Entry 5GQX (X-ray diffraction, 2.30 A resolution); this record covers chain A.

[Chain A]
Protein: 1,4-alpha-glucan branching enzyme GlgB
Organism: Cyanothece sp. (strain ATCC 51142)
Notes: EC 2.4.1.18
UniProtKB: B1WPM8 (B1WPM8_CYAA5); numbering as in UniProt (aligned over 1-773)
Chain sequence (793 residues; each row starts with the number of its first residue; numbers below 1 keep their minus sign (Met-19 is residue -19)):
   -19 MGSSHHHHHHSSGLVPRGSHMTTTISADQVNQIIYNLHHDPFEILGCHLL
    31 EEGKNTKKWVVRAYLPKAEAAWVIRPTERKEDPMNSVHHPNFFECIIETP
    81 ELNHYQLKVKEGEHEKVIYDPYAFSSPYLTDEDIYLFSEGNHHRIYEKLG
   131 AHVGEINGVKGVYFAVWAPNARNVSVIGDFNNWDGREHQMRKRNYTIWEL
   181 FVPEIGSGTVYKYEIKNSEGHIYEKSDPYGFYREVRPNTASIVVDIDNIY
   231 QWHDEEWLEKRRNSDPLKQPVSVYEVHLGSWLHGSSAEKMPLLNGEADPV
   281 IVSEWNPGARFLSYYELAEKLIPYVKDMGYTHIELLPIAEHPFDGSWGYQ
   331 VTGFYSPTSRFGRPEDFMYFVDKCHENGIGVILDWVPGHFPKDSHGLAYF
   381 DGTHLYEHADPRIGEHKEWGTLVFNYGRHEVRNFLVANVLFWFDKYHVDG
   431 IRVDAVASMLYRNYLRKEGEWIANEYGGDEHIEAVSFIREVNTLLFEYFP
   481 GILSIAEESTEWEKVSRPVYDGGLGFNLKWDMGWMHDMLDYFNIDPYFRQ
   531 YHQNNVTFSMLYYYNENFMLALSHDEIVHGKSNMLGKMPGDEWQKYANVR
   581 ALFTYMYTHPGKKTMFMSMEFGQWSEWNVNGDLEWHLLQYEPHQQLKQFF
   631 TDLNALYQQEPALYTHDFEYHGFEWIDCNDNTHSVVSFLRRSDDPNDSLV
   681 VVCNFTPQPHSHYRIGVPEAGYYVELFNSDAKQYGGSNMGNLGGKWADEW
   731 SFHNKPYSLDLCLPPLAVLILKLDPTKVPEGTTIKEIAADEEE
Unresolved in the structure: -19 to 4, 760-773
Differences from the reference sequence: initiating methionine (-19); expression tag (-18 to 0); engineered mutation Asn610 (Trp in B1WPM8)
Bound ions: Mg2+ near Asp612 (its only coordinating residue here)
Reported in the primary citation:
  - catalytic residues: Asp434, Glu487, Asp555 (by similarity / conservation)
  - binding site for alpha-D-glucopyranose: Pro217, Leu247, Glu284, Phe323, Asp324, Trp327, Tyr329, Gln330, Asp373, Trp399, Ser496, Arg497, Pro498, Val499, Tyr500, Asp501, Gly505, Phe506, Thr537, Phe538, Met540, Leu541, Asn547, His554, Asp555, Trp655
  - conformationally variable residues (side-chain flip): Phe323
  - mutagenesis - W610N: increased binding to G7
  - mutagenesis - Y500A, Y500A/D501A, D501A, L541A, L541A/W655A, W655A: decreased catalytic activity
  - specificity-determining residues: Leu541

[In short]
From the paper: catalytic residues Asp434, Glu487 and Asp555; Y500A, Y500A/D501A and D501A, among others,
reduce catalytic activity; 7 substitutions were tested in all.
Chain A is 1,4-alpha-glucan branching enzyme GlgB (Cyanothece sp. (strain ATCC 51142)); the structure, Crystal
structure of branching enzyme W610N mutant from Cyanothece sp. ATCC 51142 in complex with maltoheptaose, was
determined by X-ray diffraction, deposited together with 5GQU, 5GQV and 5GQW.
